PDB entry 2FY4 | X-ray diffraction, 2.30 A resolution | chain A

Chain A:
Name: Choline O-acetyltransferase
Organism: Homo sapiens
Notes: EC 2.3.1.6
UniProt: P28329 (CLAT_HUMAN); residues 2-615 here correspond to UniProt positions 120-733 (UniProt number = residue number + 118)
Amino-acid sequence (612 residues; row label = number of the first residue in the row; note: 3 numbers in that range are skipped by the numbering (no residue carries them; nothing is unmodelled there)):
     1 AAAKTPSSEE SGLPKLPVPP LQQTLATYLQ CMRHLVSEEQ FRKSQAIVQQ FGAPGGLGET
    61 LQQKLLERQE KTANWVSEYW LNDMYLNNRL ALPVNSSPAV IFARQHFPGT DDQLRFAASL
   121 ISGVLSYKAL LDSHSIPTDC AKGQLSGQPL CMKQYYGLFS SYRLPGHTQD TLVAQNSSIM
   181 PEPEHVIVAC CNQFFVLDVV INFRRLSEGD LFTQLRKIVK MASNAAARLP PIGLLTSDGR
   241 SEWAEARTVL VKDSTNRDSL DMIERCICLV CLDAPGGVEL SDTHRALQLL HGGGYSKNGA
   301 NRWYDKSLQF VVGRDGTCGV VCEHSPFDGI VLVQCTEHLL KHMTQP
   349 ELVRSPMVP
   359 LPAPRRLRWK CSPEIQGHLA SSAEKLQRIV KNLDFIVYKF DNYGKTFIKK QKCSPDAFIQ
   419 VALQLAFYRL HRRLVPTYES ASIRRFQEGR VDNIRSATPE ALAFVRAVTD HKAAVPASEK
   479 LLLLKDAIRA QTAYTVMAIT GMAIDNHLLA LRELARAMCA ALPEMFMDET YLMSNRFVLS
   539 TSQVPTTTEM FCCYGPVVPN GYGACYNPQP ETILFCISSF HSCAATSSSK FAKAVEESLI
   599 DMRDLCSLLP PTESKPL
Unresolved in the structure: 1-10, 176-179, 607-615
Construct notes: cloning artifact (1); engineered mutation A225 (Glu343 in P28329), A226 (Asp344 in P28329), A227 (Glu345 in P28329), A518 (Lys636 in P28329), A519 (Glu637 in P28329), A582 (Lys700 in P28329), A583 (Glu701 in P28329)
Curated features (UniProtKB/Swiss-Prot):
  - active site: H324 (Proton acceptor)
  - binding site (CoA): G402 to D414, S440, Q541
  - modified residue: S7 (Phosphoserine)
Small-molecule neighbours: coenzyme A (COA): K142, G143, Q144, H324, D328, G329, I330, K403, K407, K410, C411, S412, P413, D414, A415, E437, S438, A439, S440, V449, I452, T493, I497, S540, Q541, V542

In short:
Ligands of chain A: coenzyme A. From UniProt: active-site residue H324 and 15 CoA-binding residues.
Chain A is Choline O-acetyltransferase (Homo sapiens); the structure, Structures of ligand bound human choline
acetyltransferase provide insight into regulation of acetylcholine synthesis, was determined by X-ray
diffraction together with 2FY2, 2FY3 and 2FY5 from the same study.
